PDB entry 6HWB | X-ray diffraction, 2.60 A resolution | chains O and P of the 28 polymer chains in the assembly

[Chain O]
Name: Proteasome subunit alpha type-2
Organism: Saccharomyces cerevisiae S288C
Notes: EC 3.4.25.1
UniProt: P23639 (PSA2_YEAST); residue numbers follow UniProt; this construct covers 1-250
Chain sequence (250 residues; each row starts with the number of its first residue):
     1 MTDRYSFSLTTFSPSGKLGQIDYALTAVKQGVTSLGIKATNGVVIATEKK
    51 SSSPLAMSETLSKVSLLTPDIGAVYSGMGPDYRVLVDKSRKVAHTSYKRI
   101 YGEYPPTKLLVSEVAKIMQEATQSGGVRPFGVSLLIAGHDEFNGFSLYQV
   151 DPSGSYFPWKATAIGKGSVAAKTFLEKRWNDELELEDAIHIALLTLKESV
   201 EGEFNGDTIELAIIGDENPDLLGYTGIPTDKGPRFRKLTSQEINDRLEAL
Swiss-Prot annotation at these positions:
  - cross-link: Lys-108 (Glycyl lysine isopeptide (Lys-Gly) (interchain with G-Cter in ubiquitin))

[Chain P]
Name: Proteasome subunit alpha type-3
Organism: Saccharomyces cerevisiae S288C
Notes: EC 3.4.25.1
UniProt: P23638 (PSA3_YEAST); residues 0-257 here correspond to UniProt positions 1-258 (UniProt number = residue number + 1)
Chain sequence (258 residues; row label = number of the first residue in the row; numbering starts at 0):
     0 MGSRRYDSRTTIFSPEGRLYQVEYALESISHAGTAIGIMASDGIVLAAER
    50 KVTSTLLEQDTSTEKLYKLNDKIAVAVAGLTADAEILINTARIHAQNYLK
   100 TYNEDIPVEILVRRLSDIKQGYTQHGGLRPFGVSFIYAGYDDRYGYQLYT
   150 SNPSGNYTGWKAISVGANTSAAQTLLQMDYKDDMKVDDAIELALKTLSKT
   200 TDSSALTYDRLEFATIRKGANDGEVYQKIFKPQEIKDILVKTGITKKDED
   250 EEADEDMK
Not modelled in the structure: 0, 245-257
Swiss-Prot annotation at these positions:
  - cross-link (Glycyl lysine isopeptide (Lys-Gly)): Lys-99 (interchain with G-Cter in ubiquitin), Lys-198 (interchain with G-Cter in ubiquitin), Lys-230 (interchain with G-Cter in ubiquitin)

[How chain O and chain P interact]
Contacting residue pairs (62):
  Arg-4(O) with Ser-2(P)
  Tyr-5(O) with Ser-2(P); Tyr-5(P)
  Ser-6(O) with Gly-125(P); Leu-127(P)
  Phe-7(O) with Ser-2(P); Tyr-5(P); Asp-6(P); Gly-126(P)
  Ser-8(O) with Gly-126(P), hydrogen bond (backbone-backbone); Leu-127(P); Arg-128(P), hydrogen bond (side chain-backbone)
  Thr-10(O) with Arg-128(P)
  Thr-11(O) with Ser-7(P); Thr-9(P); Gln-20(P)
  Phe-12(O) with Gln-20(P), hydrogen bond (backbone-side chain); Tyr-23(P); Ala-24(P), hydrophobic; Arg-128(P); Pro-129(P); Gly-131(P)
  Ser-13(O) with Tyr-23(P)
  Pro-14(O) with Tyr-23(P), hydrophobic; Glu-26(P)
  Ser-15(O) with Glu-26(P)
  Gly-16(O) with Tyr-23(P); Ser-27(P), hydrogen bond (backbone-side chain)
  Leu-18(O) with Arg-128(P)
  Lys-38(O) with Glu-57(P), salt bridge
  Ser-112(O) with Glu-84(P)
  Lys-116(O) with Ile-85(P)
  Gln-119(O) with Ala-81(P); Asp-82(P), hydrogen bond; Ile-85(P); Arg-128(P)
  Thr-122(O) with Arg-128(P), hydrogen bond (backbone-side chain)
  Gln-123(O) with Tyr-121(P); Leu-127(P); Arg-128(P), hydrogen bond (side chain-backbone); Pro-129(P); Phe-130(P)
  Gly-125(O) with Leu-127(P)
  Ser-153(O) with Ala-81(P)
  Gly-154(O) with Ala-81(P)
  Ser-155(O) with Ala-81(P)
  Tyr-156(O) with Glu-84(P), hydrogen bond
  Pro-158(O) with Leu-56(P); Glu-57(P), hydrogen bond (backbone-backbone); Thr-60(P); Ser-61(P)
  Trp-159(O) with Ser-53(P); Leu-55(P); Leu-56(P)
  Lys-160(O) with Thr-54(P); Leu-55(P), hydrogen bond (backbone-backbone); Leu-56(P); Glu-57(P)
  Ala-161(O) with Leu-55(P)
  Leu-175(O) with Leu-55(P), hydrophobic
  Glu-176(O) with Thr-54(P); Leu-55(P)
Interface residues without a listed pair, chain O (34 interface residues in all): Ser-124, Tyr-148, Phe-157, Trp-179
Interface residues without a listed pair, chain P (32 interface residues in all): His-30, Leu-79, Thr-80

[Overview]
The interface between chain O and chain P involves 34 residues on one side and 32 on the other, with 10
hydrogen bonds and 1 salt bridge. Polar contacts include Lys-38(O)/Glu-57(P), Ser-8(O)/Arg-128(P) and
Phe-12(O)/Gln-20(P).
Here chain O is Proteasome subunit alpha type-2 and chain P is Proteasome subunit alpha type-3, both from
Saccharomyces cerevisiae S288C. Entry 6HWB (Yeast 20S proteasome in complex with 44b) was determined by X-ray
diffraction, deposited together with 6HTB, 6HTC, 6HTD, 6HTP, 6HTR, 6HUB and 30 further entries.
